5UJ4 - chain A; structure by X-ray diffraction, 1.40 A resolution.

Chain A:
Protein: Carbapenem-hydrolyzing beta-lactamase KPC
Source organism: Klebsiella pneumoniae
Notes: EC 3.5.2.6
UniProtKB: Q9F663 (BLKPC_KLEPN); the author numbering skips numbers that UniProt does not, so the offset changes along the chain: 25-57 = UniProt 25-57; 59-252 = UniProt 58-251; 254-295 = UniProt 252-293
Amino-acid sequence (290 residues; each row starts with the number of its first residue; note: 2 numbers in that range are skipped by the numbering (no residue carries them; nothing is unmodelled there)):
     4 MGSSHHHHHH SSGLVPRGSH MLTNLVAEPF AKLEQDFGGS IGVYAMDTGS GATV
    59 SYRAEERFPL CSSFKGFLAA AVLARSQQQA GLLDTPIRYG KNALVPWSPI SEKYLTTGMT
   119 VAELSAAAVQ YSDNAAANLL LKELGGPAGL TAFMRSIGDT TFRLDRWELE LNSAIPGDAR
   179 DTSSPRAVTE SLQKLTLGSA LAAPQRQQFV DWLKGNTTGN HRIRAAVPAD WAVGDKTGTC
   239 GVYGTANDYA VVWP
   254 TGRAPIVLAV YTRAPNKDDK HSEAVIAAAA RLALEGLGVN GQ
Unresolved in the structure: 4-22, 293-295
Disulfide bonds: Cys69-Cys238
Differences from the reference sequence: initiating methionine (4); expression tag (5-24)
Ligand contacts: FAROPENEM, unbound, hydrolyzed form (SFR; (2R)-2-[(1S,2R)-1-carboxy-2-hydroxypropyl]-5-[(2R)-oxolan-2-yl]-2,3-dihydro-1,3-thiazole-4-carboxylic acid): Ser70, Lys73, Trp105, Ser130, Asn132, Glu166, Leu167, Asn170, Thr216, Arg220, Lys234, Thr235, Gly236, Thr237
Reported in the primary citation:
  - binding site for FAROPENEM, unbound, hydrolyzed form: Trp105, Ser130, Leu167, Thr235, Thr237
  - conformationally variable residues (loop rearrangement, side-chain flip): Ser70, Val103, Pro104 to Trp105, Leu167
  - catalytic residues: Ser70, Glu166 (citing earlier work)

Overview:
Bound to chain A: FAROPENEM, unbound, hydrolyzed form. From the paper: catalytic residues Ser70 and Glu166; a
binding site for FAROPENEM, unbound, hydrolyzed form at Trp105, Ser130 and Leu167 among others.
Chain A is Carbapenem-hydrolyzing beta-lactamase KPC (Klebsiella pneumoniae); the structure, Crystal structure
of the KPC-2 beta-lactamase complexed with hydrolyzed faropenem, was determined by X-ray diffraction,
deposited together with 5UJ3 and 5UL8.
